Entry 4U28 (X-ray diffraction, 1.33 A resolution); this record covers chain A.

== Chain A ==
Name: Phosphoribosyl isomerase A
From: Streptomyces sviceus ATCC 29083
Reference sequence: B5I4P8 (B5I4P8_9ACTO); residue numbers follow UniProt; this construct covers 1-245
Sequence (245 residues; numbered 1 to 245; the number before each row is that of its first residue):
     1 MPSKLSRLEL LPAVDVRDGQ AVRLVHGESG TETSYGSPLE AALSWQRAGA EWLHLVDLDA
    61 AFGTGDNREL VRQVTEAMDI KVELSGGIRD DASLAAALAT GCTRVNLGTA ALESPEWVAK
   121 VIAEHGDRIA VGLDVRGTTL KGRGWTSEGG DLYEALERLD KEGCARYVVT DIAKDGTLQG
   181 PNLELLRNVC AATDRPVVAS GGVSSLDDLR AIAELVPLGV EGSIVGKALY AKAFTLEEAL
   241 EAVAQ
Unresolved in the structure: 1-5, 143-148
Modified positions: Mse1 (selenomethionine); Mse78 (selenomethionine; parent Met)
What the authors report for this chain:
  - conformationally variable residues (order/disorder transition): Arg143 to Glu148

== Overview ==
The paper reports conformational variability at Arg143.
Chain A is Phosphoribosyl isomerase A (Streptomyces sviceus ATCC 29083); the structure, Crystal structure of
apo Phosphoribosyl isomerase A from Streptomyces sviceus ATCC 29083, was determined by X-ray diffraction
together with 5DN1, 4X9S, 4WUI, 4W9T and 4TX9 from the same study.
